Entry 6E14 (electron microscopy, 4.00 A resolution); this record covers chains D and F of the 5 polymer chains in the assembly.

[Chain D]
Molecule: Fimbrial biogenesis outer membrane usher protein
From: Escherichia coli
Reference sequence: A0A0F3W955 (A0A0F3W955_ECOLX); residues -44 to 833 here correspond to UniProt positions 1-878 (UniProt number = residue number + 45)
Amino-acid sequence (879 residues; row label = number of the first residue in the row; numbers below 1 keep their minus sign (Met-44 is residue -44)):
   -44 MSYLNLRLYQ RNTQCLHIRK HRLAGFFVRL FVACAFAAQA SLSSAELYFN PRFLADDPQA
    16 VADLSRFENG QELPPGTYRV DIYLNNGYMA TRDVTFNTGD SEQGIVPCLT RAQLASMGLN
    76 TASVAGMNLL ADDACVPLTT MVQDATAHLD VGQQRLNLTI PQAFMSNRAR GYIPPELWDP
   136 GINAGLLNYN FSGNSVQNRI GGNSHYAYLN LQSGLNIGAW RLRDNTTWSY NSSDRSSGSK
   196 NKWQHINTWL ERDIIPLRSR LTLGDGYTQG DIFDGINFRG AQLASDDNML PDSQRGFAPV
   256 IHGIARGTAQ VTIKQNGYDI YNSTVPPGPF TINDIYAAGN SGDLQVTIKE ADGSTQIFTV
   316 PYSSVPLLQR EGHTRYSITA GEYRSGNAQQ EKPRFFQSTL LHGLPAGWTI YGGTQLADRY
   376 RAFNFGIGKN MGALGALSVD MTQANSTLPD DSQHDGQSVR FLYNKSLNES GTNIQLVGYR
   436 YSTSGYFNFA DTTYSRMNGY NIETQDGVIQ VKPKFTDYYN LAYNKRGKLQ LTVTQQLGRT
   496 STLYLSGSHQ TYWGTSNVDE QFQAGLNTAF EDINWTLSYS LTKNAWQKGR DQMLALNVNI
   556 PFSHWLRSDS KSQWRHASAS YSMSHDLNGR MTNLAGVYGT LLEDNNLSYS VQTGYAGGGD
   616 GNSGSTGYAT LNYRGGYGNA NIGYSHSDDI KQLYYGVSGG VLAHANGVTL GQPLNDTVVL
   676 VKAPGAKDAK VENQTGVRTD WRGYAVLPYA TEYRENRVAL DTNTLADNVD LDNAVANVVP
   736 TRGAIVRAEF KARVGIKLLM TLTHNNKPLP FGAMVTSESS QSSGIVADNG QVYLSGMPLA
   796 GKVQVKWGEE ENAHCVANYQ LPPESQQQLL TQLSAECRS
Unresolved in the structure: -44 to 1, 188-195, 454-473
Sequence notes: conflict Ser-4 (Pro41 in A0A0F3W955); expression tag (834)
Cystine bridges: Cys63-Cys90, Cys810-Cys832
What the authors report for this chain:
  - contacts within the chain: Val16-Phe766 (hydrophobic contact), Val16-Trp802 (hydrophobic contact)
  - conformationally variable residues (order/disorder transition): Leu2 to Glu27

[Chain F]
Molecule: Protein FimF
From: Escherichia coli
Reference sequence: P08189 (FIMF_ECOLI); residues 0-154 here correspond to UniProt positions 22-176 (UniProt number = residue number + 22)
Amino-acid sequence (156 residues; numbered -1 to 154; the number before each row is that of its first residue; numbers below 1 keep their minus sign (Met-1 is residue -1)):
    -1 MAADSTITIR GYVRDNGCSV AAESTNFTVD LMENAAKQFN NIGATTPVVP FRILLSPCGN
    59 AVSAVKVGFT GVADSHNANL LALENTVSAA SGLGIQLLNE QQNQIPLNAP SSALSWTTLT
   119 PGKPNTLNFY ARLMATQVPV TAGHINATAT FTLEYQ
Unresolved in the structure: -1 to 0
Sequence notes: initiating methionine (-1)
Cystine bridges: Cys16-Cys56
UniProt features mapped onto this chain:
  - site: Tyr153 (Required for stability and transport)

[Chain D / chain F interface]
Contacting residue pairs - 10 pairs, chain D then chain F:
  Asn5(D) with Glu82(F), hydrogen bond
  Phe8(D) with Thr146(F)
  Asn552(D) with Ala1(F)
  His571(D) with Arg8(F)
  Ser575(D) with Ala1(F)
  Ser577(D) with Ala1(F)
  Leu589(D) with Ala1(F)
  Tyr593(D) with Thr4(F), hydrogen bond; Thr6(F)
  Asn600(D) with Arg8(F)
Also at the interface, not in a pair above, chain F (7 interface residues in all): Asp2

[Overview]
Chain D and chain F form an interface of 9 and 7 residues respectively, with 2 hydrogen bonds. Polar pairs
include Asn5(D)-Glu82(F) and Tyr593(D)-Thr4(F). From the paper: conformational variability at Leu2(D);
contacts within the chain involving Val16(D), Phe766(D) and Trp802(D).
Chain D is Fimbrial biogenesis outer membrane usher protein and chain F is Protein FimF, both from Escherichia
coli; the structure, Handover mechanism of the growing pilus by the bacterial outer membrane usher FimD, was
determined by electron microscopy, deposited together with 6E15.
